PDB entry 8WFS | electron microscopy, 3.36 A resolution | chains b and X of the 7 polymer chains in the assembly

# Chain b
Name: Platelet glycoprotein Ib beta chain
From: Homo sapiens
UniProt: P13224 (GP1BB_HUMAN); residues 1-181 here correspond to UniProt positions 26-206 (UniProt number = residue number + 25)
Amino-acid sequence (192 residues; each row starts with the number of its first residue):
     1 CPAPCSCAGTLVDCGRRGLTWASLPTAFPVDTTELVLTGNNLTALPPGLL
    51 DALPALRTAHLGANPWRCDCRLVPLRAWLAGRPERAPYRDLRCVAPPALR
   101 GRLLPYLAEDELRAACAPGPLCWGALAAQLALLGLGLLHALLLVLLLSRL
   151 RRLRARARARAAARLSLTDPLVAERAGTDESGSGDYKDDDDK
Disordered / not traced: 141-192
Sequence notes: engineered mutation Ser-148 (Cys173 in P13224); expression tag (182-192)
Disulfides: Cys-1/Cys-7, Cys-5/Cys-14, Cys-68/Cys-93, Cys-70/Cys-116
Covalently attached groups: N-acetylglucosamine (NAG) linked to Asn-41
Curated features (UniProtKB/Swiss-Prot):
  - modified residue: Ser-166 (Phosphoserine), Thr-168 (Phosphothreonine)
  - glycosylation: Asn-41 (N-linked (GlcNAc...) asparagine)

# Chain X
Name: Platelet glycoprotein IX
From: Homo sapiens
UniProt: P14770 (GPIX_HUMAN); residues 1-161 here correspond to UniProt positions 17-177 (UniProt number = residue number + 16)
Amino-acid sequence (191 residues; row label = number of the first residue in the row):
     1 TKDCPSPCTCRALETMGLWVDCRGHGLTALPALPARTRHLLLANNSLQSV
    51 PPGAFDHLPQLQTLDVTQNPWHCDCSLTYLRLWLEDRTPEALLQVRCASP
   101 SLAAHGPLGRLTGYQLGSCGWQLQASWVRPGVLWDVALVAVAALGLALLA
   151 GLLSATTEALDSAWSHPQFEKGGGSGGGSGGSAWSHPQFEK
Disordered / not traced: 147-191
Sequence notes: engineered mutation Ser-154 (Cys170 in P14770); expression tag (162-191)
Disulfides: Cys-4/Cys-10, Cys-8/Cys-22, Cys-73/Cys-97, Cys-75/Cys-119
Covalently attached groups: N-acetylglucosamine (NAG) linked to Asn-44
Curated features (UniProtKB/Swiss-Prot):
  - glycosylation: Asn-44 (N-linked (GlcNAc...) asparagine)

# How chain b and chain X interact
Pairs across the interface - 35 pairs, chain b then chain X:
  Val-73(b) with Trp-121(X), hydrophobic
  Arg-76(b) with Leu-82(X)
  Arg-85(b) with Glu-85(X), salt bridge; Asp-86(X)
  Arg-89(b) with Asp-86(X), salt bridge; Arg-87(X)
  Arg-92(b) with Asp-56(X), hydrogen bond (side chain-backbone)
  Gly-101(b) with Asp-56(X)
  Arg-102(b) with Pro-52(X); Gly-53(X); Asp-56(X), salt bridge
  Leu-103(b) with Asp-56(X), hydrogen bond (backbone-side chain)
  Pro-105(b) with Leu-82(X)
  Tyr-106(b) with Tyr-79(X), hydrophobic; Leu-82(X); Trp-83(X), hydrophobic; Asp-86(X), hydrogen bond; Arg-87(X), hydrogen bond
  Glu-109(b) with Trp-121(X)
  Asp-110(b) with Gln-122(X), hydrogen bond
  Arg-113(b) with Trp-121(X); Gln-122(X), hydrogen bond
  Pro-118(b) with Arg-129(X)
  Trp-123(b) with Pro-130(X), hydrophobic
  Gln-129(b) with Pro-130(X), hydrogen bond (side chain-backbone); Gly-131(X); Trp-134(X), hydrogen bond (backbone-side chain)
  Leu-130(b) with Trp-134(X), hydrophobic
  Leu-132(b) with Trp-134(X); Leu-138(X), hydrophobic
  Leu-133(b) with Trp-134(X); Val-141(X), hydrophobic
  Gly-136(b) with Val-141(X)
  His-139(b) with Gly-145(X), hydrogen bond (side chain-backbone)
  Ala-140(b) with Leu-144(X), hydrophobic
Interface residues without a listed pair, chain b (23 interface residues in all): Ala-108
Interface residues without a listed pair, chain X (24 interface residues in all): His-57, Thr-78, Gly-120, Ala-137, Leu-146

# In short
Chain b and chain X form an interface of 23 and 24 residues respectively, with 9 hydrogen bonds and 3 salt
bridges. Among the polar pairs are Arg-85(b)/Glu-85(X), Arg-89(b)/Asp-86(X) and Arg-102(b)/Asp-56(X).
N-acetylglucosamine is covalently linked to Asn-41(b). Covalently linked N-acetylglucosamine: at Asn-44(X).
Chain b is Platelet glycoprotein Ib beta chain and chain X is Platelet glycoprotein IX, both from Homo
sapiens; the structure, Cryo-EM structure of GPIb-IX Complex, was determined by electron microscopy.
